8F92 - chains B and G of the 18 polymer chains in the assembly; structure by electron microscopy, 3.14 A resolution.

# Chain B (and G)
Molecule: BG505_MD39_B11 gp41
From: Human immunodeficiency virus
Notes: engineered mutation(s): BG505_MD39_B11 SOSIP mutations; chain G of this document is another copy of the same molecule, construct and numbering; everything in this record applies to it too
Amino-acid sequence (162 residues; numbered 512 to 673; the number before each row is that of its first residue):
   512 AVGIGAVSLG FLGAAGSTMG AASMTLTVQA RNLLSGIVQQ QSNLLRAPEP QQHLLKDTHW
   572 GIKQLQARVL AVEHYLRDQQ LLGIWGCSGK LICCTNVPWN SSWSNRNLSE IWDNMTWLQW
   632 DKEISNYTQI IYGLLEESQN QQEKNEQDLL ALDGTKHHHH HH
Not modelled in the structure: 512-519, 547-571, 665-673
Disulfide bonds: Cys598-Cys604
Covalent attachments: N-acetylglucosamine (NAG) linked to Asn611, Asn618, Asn637
Ligand contacts: N-acetylglucosamine (NAG; 2-acetamido-2-deoxy-beta-D-glucopyranose): Leu520, Gly524, Gly527, Ser528

# How chain B and chain G interact
Residue-residue contacts (28):
  Ile573(B) - Ile573(G)  hydrophobic
  Ile573(B) - Leu576(G)  hydrophobic
  Leu576(B) - Leu576(G)  hydrophobic
  Gln577(B) - Leu576(G)
  Val580(B) - Leu576(G)  hydrophobic
  Val580(B) - Val580(G)  hydrophobic
  Leu581(B) - Arg579(G)
  Glu584(B) - Arg579(G)  salt bridge
  Leu587(B) - Leu545(G)
  Leu587(B) - Val583(G)  hydrophobic
  Leu587(B) - Leu587(G)  hydrophobic
  Arg588(B) - Leu545(G)  hydrogen bond (side chain-backbone)
  Arg588(B) - Ser546(G)
  Gln591(B) - Ala541(G)  hydrogen bond (side chain-backbone)
  Gln591(B) - Arg542(G)
  Gln591(B) - Leu545(G)
  Gln591(B) - Tyr586(G)
  Gly594(B) - Gly600(G)
  Ile595(B) - Thr538(G)
  Ile595(B) - Arg542(G)
  Ser599(B) - Ser599(G)
  Ser599(B) - Gly600(G)
  Glu647(B) - Arg542(G)  salt bridge
  Asn651(B) - Thr538(G)
  Glu654(B) - Lys601(G)
  Glu654(B) - Leu602(G)  hydrogen bond (side chain-backbone)
  Glu654(B) - Ile603(G)  hydrogen bond (side chain-backbone)
  Glu657(B) - Lys601(G)  salt bridge
Also at the interface, not in a pair above, chain B (19 interface residues in all): Val583, Gln658, Leu661
Also at the interface, not in a pair above, chain G (18 interface residues in all): Cys605

# Summary
Chain B and chain G form an interface of 19 and 18 residues respectively; the contacts include 4 hydrogen
bonds and 3 salt bridges. Among the polar pairs are Glu584(B)-Arg579(G), Glu647(B)-Arg542(G) and
Glu657(B)-Lys601(G). Chain B binds N-acetylglucosamine.
Chain B and chain G are both BG505_MD39_B11 gp41 (Human immunodeficiency virus); the structure, HIV Env
BG505_MD39_B11 SOSIP boosting trimer in complex with B11_d77.7 mouse Fab and RM20A3 Fab, was determined by
electron microscopy, deposited together with 8F9G, 8F9M and 8VFV.
